9N5B - chains B and C of the 13 polymer chains in the assembly; structure by X-ray diffraction, 3.10 A resolution.

# Chain B
Protein: DNA-directed RNA polymerase II subunit RPB2
From: Saccharomyces cerevisiae S288C
Notes: EC 2.7.7.6
Reference sequence: P08518 (RPB2_YEAST); numbering as in UniProt (aligned over 1-1224)
Amino-acid sequence (1224 residues; numbered 1 to 1224; the number before each row is that of its first residue):
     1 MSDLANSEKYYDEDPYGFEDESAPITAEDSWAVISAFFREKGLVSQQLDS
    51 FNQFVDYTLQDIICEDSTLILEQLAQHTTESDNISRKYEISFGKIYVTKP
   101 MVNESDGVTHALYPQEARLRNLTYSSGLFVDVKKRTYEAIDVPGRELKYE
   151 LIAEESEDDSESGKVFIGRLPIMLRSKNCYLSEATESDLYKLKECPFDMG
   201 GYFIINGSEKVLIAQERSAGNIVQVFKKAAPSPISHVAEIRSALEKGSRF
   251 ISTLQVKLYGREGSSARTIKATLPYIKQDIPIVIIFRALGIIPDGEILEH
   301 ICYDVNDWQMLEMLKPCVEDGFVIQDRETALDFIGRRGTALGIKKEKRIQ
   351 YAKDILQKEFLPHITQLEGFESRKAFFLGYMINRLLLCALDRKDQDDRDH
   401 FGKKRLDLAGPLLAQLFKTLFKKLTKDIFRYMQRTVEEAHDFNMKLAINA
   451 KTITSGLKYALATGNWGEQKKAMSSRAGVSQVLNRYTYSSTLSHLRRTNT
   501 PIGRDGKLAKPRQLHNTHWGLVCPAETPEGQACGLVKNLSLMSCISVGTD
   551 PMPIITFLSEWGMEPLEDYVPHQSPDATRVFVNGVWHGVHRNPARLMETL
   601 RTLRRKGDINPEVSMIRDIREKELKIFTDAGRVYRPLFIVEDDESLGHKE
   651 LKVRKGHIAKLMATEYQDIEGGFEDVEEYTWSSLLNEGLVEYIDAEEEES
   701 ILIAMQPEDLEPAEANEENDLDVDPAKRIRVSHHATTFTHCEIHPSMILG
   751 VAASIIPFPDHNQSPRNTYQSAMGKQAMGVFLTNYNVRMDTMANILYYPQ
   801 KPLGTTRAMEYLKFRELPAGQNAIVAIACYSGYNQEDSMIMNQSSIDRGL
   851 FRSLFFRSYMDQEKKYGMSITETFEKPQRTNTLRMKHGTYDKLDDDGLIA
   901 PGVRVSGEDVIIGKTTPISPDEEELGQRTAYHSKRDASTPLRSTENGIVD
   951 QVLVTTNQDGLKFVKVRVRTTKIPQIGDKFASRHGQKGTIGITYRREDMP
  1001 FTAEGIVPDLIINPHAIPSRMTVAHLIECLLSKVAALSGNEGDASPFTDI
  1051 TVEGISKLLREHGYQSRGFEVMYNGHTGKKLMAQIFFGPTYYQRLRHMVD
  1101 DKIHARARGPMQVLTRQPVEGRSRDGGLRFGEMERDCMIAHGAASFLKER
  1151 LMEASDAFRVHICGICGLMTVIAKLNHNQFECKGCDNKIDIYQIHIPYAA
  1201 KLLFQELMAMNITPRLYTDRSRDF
Unresolved in the structure: 1-19, 74-85, 139-161, 338-344, 439-445, 503-508, 644-646, 669-675, 715-720, 920-929, 1222-1224
Bound ions: Zn2+: Cys1163, Cys1166, Cys1182

# Chain C
Protein: DNA-directed RNA polymerase II subunit RPB3
From: Saccharomyces cerevisiae S288C
Reference sequence: P16370 (RPB3_YEAST); residue numbers follow UniProt; this construct covers 1-318
Amino-acid sequence (318 residues; numbered 1 to 318; the number before each row is that of its first residue):
     1 MSEEGPQVKIREASKDNVDFILSNVDLAMANSLRRVMIAEIPTLAIDSVE
    51 VETNTTVLADEFIAHRLGLIPLQSMDIEQLEYSRDCFCEDHCDKCSVVLT
   101 LQAFGESESTTNVYSKDLVIVSNLMGRNIGHPIIQDKEGNGVLICKLRKG
   151 QELKLTCVAKKGIAKEHAKWGPAAAIEFEYDPWNKLKHTDYWYEQDSAKE
   201 WPQSKNCEYEDPPNEGDPFDYKAQADTFYMNVESVGSIPVDQVVVRGIDT
   251 LQKKVASILLALTQMDQDKVNFASGDNNTASNMLGSNEDVMMTGAEQDPY
   301 SNASQMGNTGSGGYDNAW
Unresolved in the structure: 1, 269-318
Bound ions: Zn2+: Cys86, Cys88, Cys92, Cys95
UniProt features mapped onto this chain:
  - binding site (Zn(2+)): Cys86, Cys88, Cys92, Cys95
  - modified residue: Ser2 (N-acetylserine)
  - natural variant: Ala30 (A30D: In mutant RPB3-1)
  - mutagenesis: Lys9 (K9E: Transcript termination readthrough)

# How chain B and chain C interact
Contacting residue pairs (72):
  Tyr797(B) with Glu61(C); Phe62(C)
  Tyr798(B) with Phe62(C), hydrophobic; Arg66(C)
  Ser844(B) with Ala168(C)
  Asp847(B) with His65(C), hydrogen bond (backbone-side chain); His167(C), hydrogen bond (backbone-side chain); Ala168(C), hydrogen bond (side chain-backbone)
  Arg848(B) with His65(C); Ala168(C)
  Gly849(B) with His65(C)
  Arg852(B) with His65(C), hydrogen bond
  Arg969(B) with Ala59(C); Glu61(C), salt bridge
  Thr970(B) with Glu61(C)
  Thr971(B) with Glu61(C), hydrogen bond
  Arg995(B) with Lys165(C)
  Arg996(B) with Ile38(C); Ala173(C), hydrogen bond (side chain-backbone); Ala174(C), hydrogen bond (side chain-backbone); Ala175(C)
  Glu997(B) with Arg34(C), hydrogen bond (backbone-side chain); Ile38(C); Ala39(C)
  Asp998(B) with Arg35(C), salt bridge
  Phe1001(B) with Arg34(C); Phe178(C), hydrophobic
  Ala1003(B) with Glu177(C); Phe178(C), hydrogen bond (backbone-backbone)
  Glu1004(B) with Glu177(C)
  Gly1005(B) with Ile176(C)
  Arg1060(B) with Lys199(C), hydrogen bond (side chain-backbone); Glu200(C), hydrogen bond (side chain-backbone)
  Gly1063(B) with Pro202(C)
  Gln1065(B) with Trp192(C); Glu200(C); Trp201(C)
  Arg1067(B) with Glu194(C), salt bridge
  Phe1069(B) with Trp192(C); Trp201(C), hydrophobic
  Glu1070(B) with Trp201(C)
  Val1071(B) with Tyr191(C), hydrophobic; Trp201(C), hydrophobic
  Tyr1073(B) with Phe178(C); Glu179(C); Tyr180(C), hydrophobic
  Gly1075(B) with Asn31(C), hydrogen bond (backbone-side chain); Arg34(C); Arg35(C), hydrogen bond (backbone-side chain)
  His1076(B) with Asn31(C), hydrogen bond (backbone-side chain)
  Thr1077(B) with Leu27(C); Asn31(C), hydrogen bond (backbone-side chain)
  Gly1078(B) with Leu27(C); Asn31(C); Phe178(C); Tyr180(C)
  Lys1079(B) with Leu27(C); Tyr180(C); His188(C)
  Lys1080(B) with Tyr180(C), hydrogen bond (side chain-backbone); Asp181(C), hydrogen bond (side chain-backbone); His188(C)
  Leu1081(B) with Thr189(C), hydrogen bond (backbone-side chain)
  Met1082(B) with Lys187(C); His188(C); Thr189(C), hydrogen bond (backbone-side chain); Asp190(C), hydrogen bond (backbone-backbone)
  Gln1084(B) with Thr189(C), hydrogen bond; Asp190(C), hydrogen bond (side chain-backbone); Tyr191(C); Trp192(C), hydrogen bond (side chain-backbone); Trp201(C)
Also at the interface, not in a pair above, chain B (40 interface residues in all): Tyr785, Asn786, Leu854, Asn1074, Ala1083
Also at the interface, not in a pair above, chain C (38 interface residues in all): Val57, Asp60, Leu69, Glu166

# In short
The interface between chain B and chain C involves 40 residues on one side and 38 on the other; the contacts
include 23 hydrogen bonds and 3 salt bridges. Among the polar pairs are Arg969(B)-Glu61(C), Asp998(B)-Arg35(C)
and Arg1067(B)-Glu194(C).
Chain B is DNA-directed RNA polymerase II subunit RPB2 and chain C is DNA-directed RNA polymerase II subunit
RPB3, both from Saccharomyces cerevisiae S288C; the structure, RNA polymerase II elongation complex containing
8-oxoG at +1 site, apo form, was determined by X-ray diffraction together with 9N5C, 9N5D, 9N5E, 9N5F and 9N5G
from the same study.
